4ZH2 - chains A and C of the 6 polymer chains in the assembly; structure by X-ray diffraction, 4.20 A resolution (low resolution: residue-level contacts below are approximate; hydrogen-bond / salt-bridge calls are withheld).

# Chain A
Protein: DNA-directed RNA polymerase subunit alpha
Organism: Escherichia coli
Notes: EC 2.7.7.6
Reference sequence: P0A7Z4 (RPOA_ECOLI); residues 2-329 here = UniProt positions 2-329
Sequence (335 residues; row label = number of the first residue in the row; numbers below 1 keep their minus sign (Met-5 is residue -5)):
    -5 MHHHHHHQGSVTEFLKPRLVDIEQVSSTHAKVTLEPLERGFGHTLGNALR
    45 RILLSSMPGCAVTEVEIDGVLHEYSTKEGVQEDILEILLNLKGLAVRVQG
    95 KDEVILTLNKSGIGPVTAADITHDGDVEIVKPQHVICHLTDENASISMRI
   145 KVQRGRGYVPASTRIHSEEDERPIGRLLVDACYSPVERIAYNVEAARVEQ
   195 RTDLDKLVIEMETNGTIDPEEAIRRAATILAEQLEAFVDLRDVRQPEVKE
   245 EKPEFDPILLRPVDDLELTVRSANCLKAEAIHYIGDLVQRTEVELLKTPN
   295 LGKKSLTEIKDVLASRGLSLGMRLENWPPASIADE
Disordered / not traced: -5 to 7, 232-246, 325-329
Differences from the reference sequence: expression tag (-5 to 1)
UniProt features mapped onto this chain:
  - region: Glu162 to Glu165 (Required for interaction with Crp at class II promoters)
  - modified residue: Arg265 (ADP-ribosylarginine), Lys297 (N6-acetyllysine), Lys298 (N6-acetyllysine)
  - mutagenesis: Arg45 (R45C: In rpoA112; temperature-sensitive, blocks RNA polymerase assembly), Glu162 to Glu165 (5-fold decrease in CRP-class II promoter-dependent transcription), Glu165 (E165K: 5-fold decrease in CRP-class II promoter-dependent transcription), Arg191 (R191C: In rpoA101; temperature-sensitive)

# Chain C
Protein: DNA-directed RNA polymerase subunit beta
Organism: Escherichia coli (strain K12)
Notes: EC 2.7.7.6
Reference sequence: P0A8V2 (RPOB_ECOLI); numbering as in UniProt (aligned over 1-1342)
Sequence (1342 residues; each row starts with the number of its first residue):
     1 MVYSYTEKKRIRKDFGKRPQVLDVPYLLSIQLDSFQKFIEQDPEGQYGLE
    51 AAFRSVFPIQSYSGNSELQYVSYRLGEPVFDVQECQIRGVTYSAPLRVKL
   101 RLVIYEREAPEGTVKDIKEQEVYMGEIPLMTDNGTFVINGTERVIVSQLH
   151 RSPGVFFDSDKGKTHSSGKVLYNARIIPYRGSWLDFEFDPKDNLFVRIDR
   201 RRKLPATIILRALNYTTEQILDLFFEKVIFEIRDNKLQMELVPERLRGET
   251 ASFDIEANGKVYVEKGRRITARHIRQLEKDDVKLIEVPVEYIAGKVVAKD
   301 YIDESTGELICAANMELSLDLLAKLSQSGHKRIETLFTNDLDHGPYISET
   351 LRVDPTNDRLSALVEIYRMMRPGEPPTREAAESLFENLFFSEDRYDLSAV
   401 GRMKFNRSLLREEIEGSGILSKDDIIDVMKKLIDIRNGKGEVDDIDHLGN
   451 RRIRSVGEMAENQFRVGLVRVERAVKERLSLGDLDTLMPQDMINAKPISA
   501 AVKEFFGSSQLSQFMDQNNPLSEITHKRRISALGPGGLTRERAGFEVRDV
   551 HPTHYGRVCPIETPEGPNIGLINSLSVYAQTNEYGFLETPYRKVTDGVVT
   601 DEIHYLSAIEEGNYVIAQANSNLDEEGHFVEDLVTCRSKGESSLFSRDQV
   651 DYMDVSTQQVVSVGASLIPFLEHDDANRALMGANMQRQAVPTLRADKPLV
   701 GTGMERAVAVDSGVTAVAKRGGVVQYVDASRIVIKVNEDEMYPGEAGIDI
   751 YNLTKYTRSNQNTCINQMPCVSLGEPVERGDVLADGPSTDLGELALGQNM
   801 RVAFMPWNGYNFEDSILVSERVVQEDRFTTIHIQELACVSRDTKLGPEEI
   851 TADIPNVGEAALSKLDESGIVYIGAEVTGGDILVGKVTPKGETQLTPEEK
   901 LLRAIFGEKASDVKDSSLRVPNGVSGTVIDVQVFTRDGVEKDKRALEIEE
   951 MQLKQAKKDLSEELQILEAGLFSRIRAVLVAGGVEAEKLDKLPRDRWLEL
  1001 GLTDEEKQNQLEQLAEQYDELKHEFEKKLEAKRRKITQGDDLAPGVLKIV
  1051 KVYLAVKRRIQPGDKMAGRHGNKGVISKINPIEDMPYDENGTPVDIVLNP
  1101 LGVPSRMNIGQILETHLGMAAKGIGDKINAMLKQQQEVAKLREFIQRAYD
  1151 LGADVRQKVDLSTFSDEEVMRLAENLRKGMPIATPVFDGAKEAEIKELLK
  1201 LGDLPTSGQIRLYDGRTGEQFERPVTVGYMYMLKLNHLVDDKMHARSTGS
  1251 YSLVTQQPLGGKAQFGGQRFGEMEVWALEAYGAAYTLQEMLTVKSDDVNG
  1301 RTKMYKNIVDGNHQMEPGMPESFNVLLKEIRSLGINIELEDE
Disordered / not traced: 1-2
Ligand contacts: 4OB (N-hydroxy-N'-phenyl-3-(trifluoromethyl)benzenecarboximidamide): Val550, His551, Pro552, Tyr555, Arg637, Gly640, Glu641, Ser642
UniProt features mapped onto this chain:
  - modified residue (N6-acetyllysine): Lys1022, Lys1200
  - mutagenesis: Ile561 (I561S: Resistant to antibiotics salinamide A and B), Ile569 (I569S: Resistant to antibiotics salinamide A and B), Ala665 (A665E: Resistant to antibiotics salinamide A and B), Asp675 (D675A/G: Resistant to antibiotics salinamide A and B), Asn677 (N677H/K: Resistant to antibiotics salinamide A and B), Leu680 (L680M: Resistant to antibiotics salinamide A and B), Glu813 (E813K: Disrupts the enzyme's active center)
Reported in the primary citation:
  - binding site for 4OB: Pro552, Tyr555, Arg637, Gly640, Ser642

# How chain A and chain C interact
Contacting residue pairs (80; chain A residue first):
  Asn41(A) - Tyr1087(C)
  Asn41(A) - Gly1215(C)
  Asn41(A) - Arg1216(C)
  Asn41(A) - Thr1217(C)
  Asn41(A) - Gly1218(C)
  Arg44(A) - Glu1083(C)
  Arg44(A) - Tyr1087(C)
  Arg44(A) - Gly1091(C)
  Arg44(A) - Pro1093(C)
  Arg45(A) - Glu1083(C)
  Arg45(A) - Asp1084(C)
  Arg45(A) - Gly1215(C)
  Arg45(A) - Arg1216(C)
  Ser49(A) - Glu1083(C)
  Leu65(A) - Ile873(C)
  Leu65(A) - Gly874(C)
  His66(A) - Ile873(C)
  His66(A) - Gly874(C)
  His66(A) - Thr927(C)
  His66(A) - Val928(C)
  His66(A) - Ile929(C)
  Glu67(A) - Lys1057(C)
  Tyr68(A) - Tyr756(C)
  Tyr68(A) - Ile831(C)
  Tyr68(A) - Thr927(C)
  Tyr68(A) - Ile929(C)
  Tyr68(A) - Ala1055(C)
  Tyr68(A) - Lys1057(C)
  Thr70(A) - Ala729(C)
  Thr70(A) - Ser730(C)
  Thr70(A) - Lys755(C)
  Glu72(A) - Tyr726(C)
  Glu72(A) - Asp728(C)
  Glu72(A) - Ser730(C)
  Gly73(A) - Tyr726(C)
  Gly73(A) - Asp728(C)
  Val74(A) - Asp728(C)
  Val74(A) - Ala729(C)
  Gln75(A) - Val727(C)
  Gln75(A) - Asp728(C)
  Gln75(A) - Ala729(C)
  Gln75(A) - Pro769(C)
  Gln75(A) - Val771(C)
  Glu76(A) - Ala729(C)
  Asp77(A) - Lys755(C)
  Asp77(A) - Tyr756(C)
  Asp77(A) - Asn766(C)
  Asp77(A) - Met768(C)
  Leu79(A) - Leu693(C)
  Leu79(A) - Lys1057(C)
  Leu83(A) - Leu693(C)
  Leu83(A) - Arg694(C)
  Lys86(A) - Asp826(C)
  Ile107(A) - Leu773(C)
  Thr134(A) - Tyr726(C)
  Thr134(A) - Val727(C)
  Thr134(A) - Asp728(C)
  Thr134(A) - Leu773(C)
  Asp135(A) - Tyr726(C)
  Tyr152(A) - Val823(C)
  Tyr152(A) - Gln824(C)
  Tyr152(A) - Asp826(C)
  Pro154(A) - Arg1059(C)
  Ser156(A) - Arg1059(C)
  Glu165(A) - Glu876(C)
  Leu172(A) - Glu876(C)
  Asp174(A) - Asp826(C)
  Asp174(A) - Arg1059(C)
  Glu181(A) - Arg821(C)
  Arg182(A) - Asn1090(C)
  Arg182(A) - Gly1091(C)
  Arg182(A) - Thr1092(C)
  Ile183(A) - Gly1091(C)
  Ala184(A) - Asn1090(C)
  Ala184(A) - Gly1091(C)
  Tyr185(A) - Tyr1087(C)
  Tyr185(A) - Gly1218(C)
  Asn186(A) - Glu1089(C)
  Glu261(A) - Gly858(C)
  Glu261(A) - Glu859(C)
Also at the interface, not in a pair above, chain A (41 interface residues in all): Thr22, Leu48, Lys71, Glu80, Ala155, Ile168, Leu171
Also at the interface, not in a pair above, chain C (49 interface residues in all): Gln767, Ala875, Val1056, Ile1082, Met1085, Lys1133, Asp1214

# Overview
41 residues of chain A face 49 of chain C across their interface. Bound to chain C: compound 4OB. UniProt
lists 6 mutagenesis sites on chain A; 7 mutagenesis sites on chain C. From the paper: a binding site for 4OB
at Pro552(C), Tyr555(C) and Arg637(C) among others.
Chain A is DNA-directed RNA polymerase subunit alpha (Escherichia coli) and chain C is DNA-directed RNA
polymerase subunit beta (Escherichia coli (strain K12)); the structure, Crystal structure of Escherichia coli
RNA polymerase in complex with CBR703, was determined by X-ray diffraction (same publication as 4ZH3 and
4ZH4).
